8XCH - chains I and K of the 32 polymer chains in the assembly; structure by electron microscopy, 3.40 A resolution.

Chain I:
Protein: Replicase polyprotein 1ab
From: Severe acute respiratory syndrome coronavirus 2
Notes: EC 3.4.19.12, 3.4.22.-, 3.4.22.69, 2.7.7.48, 3.6.4.12, 3.6.4.13, 3.1.13.-, 3.1.-.-, 2.1.1.-
Reference sequence: P0DTD1 (R1AB_SARS2); residues 1-932 here correspond to UniProt positions 4393-5324 (UniProt number = residue number + 4392)
Amino-acid sequence (942 residues; each row starts with the number of its first residue):
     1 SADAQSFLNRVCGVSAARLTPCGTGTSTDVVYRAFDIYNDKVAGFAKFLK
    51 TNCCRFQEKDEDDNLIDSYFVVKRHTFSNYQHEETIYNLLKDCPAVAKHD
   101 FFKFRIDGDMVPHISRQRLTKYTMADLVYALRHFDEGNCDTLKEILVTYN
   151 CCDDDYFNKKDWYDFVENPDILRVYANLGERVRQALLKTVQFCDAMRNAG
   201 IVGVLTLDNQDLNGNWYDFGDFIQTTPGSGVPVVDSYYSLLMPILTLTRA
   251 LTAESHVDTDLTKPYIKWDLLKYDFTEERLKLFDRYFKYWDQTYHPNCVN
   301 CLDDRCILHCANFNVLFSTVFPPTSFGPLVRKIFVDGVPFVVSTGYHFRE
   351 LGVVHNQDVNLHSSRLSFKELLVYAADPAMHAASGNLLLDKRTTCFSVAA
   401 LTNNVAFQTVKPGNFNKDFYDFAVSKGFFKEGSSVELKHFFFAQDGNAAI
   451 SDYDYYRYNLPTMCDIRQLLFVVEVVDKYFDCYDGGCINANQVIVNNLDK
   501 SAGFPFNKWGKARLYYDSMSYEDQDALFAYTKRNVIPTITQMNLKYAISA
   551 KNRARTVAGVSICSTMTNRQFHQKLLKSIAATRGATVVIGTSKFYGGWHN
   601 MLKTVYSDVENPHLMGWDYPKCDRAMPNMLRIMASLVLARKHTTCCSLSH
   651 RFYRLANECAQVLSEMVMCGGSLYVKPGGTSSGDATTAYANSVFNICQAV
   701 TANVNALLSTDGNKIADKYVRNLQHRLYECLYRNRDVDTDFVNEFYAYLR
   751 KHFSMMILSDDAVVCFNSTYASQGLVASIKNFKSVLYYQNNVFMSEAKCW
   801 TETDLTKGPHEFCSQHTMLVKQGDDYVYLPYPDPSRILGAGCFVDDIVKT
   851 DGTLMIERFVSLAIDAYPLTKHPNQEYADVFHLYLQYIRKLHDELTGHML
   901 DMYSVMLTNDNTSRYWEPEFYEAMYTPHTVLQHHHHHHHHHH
Not modelled in the structure: 1-3, 930-942
Differences from the reference sequence: expression tag (933-942)
Metal / ion sites: Mg2+: Asp208, Asn209, Tyr217; Zn2+ site 1: His295, Cys301, Cys306, Cys310; Zn2+ site 2: Cys487, His642, Cys645, Cys646
UniProt features mapped onto this chain:
  - region: Lys545 to Arg555 (Interaction with RMP Remdesivir), Thr582 to Pro620 (RdRp Palm N-ter)
  - active site: Ser759, Asp760, Asp761
  - binding site (Mn(2+)): Asn209, Asp218
  - binding site (Zn(2+)): His295, Cys301, Cys306, Cys310, Cys487, His642, Cys645, Cys646
  - site: Gln932 (Cleavage)

Chain K:
Protein: Non-structural protein 7
From: Severe acute respiratory syndrome coronavirus 2
Reference sequence: P0DTC1 (R1A_SARS2); residues 1-83 here correspond to UniProt positions 3860-3942 (UniProt number = residue number + 3859)
Amino-acid sequence (83 residues; numbered 1 to 83; the number before each row is that of its first residue):
     1 SKMSDVKCTSVVLLSVLQQLRVESSSKLWAQCVQLHNDILLAKDTTEAFE
    51 KMVSLLSVLLSMQGAVDINKLCEEMLDNRATLQ
Not modelled in the structure: 1, 74-83

How chain I and chain K interact:
Contacting residue pairs (24):
  Thr409(I) - Glu23(K)
  Pro412(I) - Leu14(K)  hydrophobic
  Pro412(I) - Ser15(K)
  Gly413(I) - Val11(K)
  Asn414(I) - Ser15(K)
  Phe415(I) - Cys8(K)  hydrophobic
  Phe415(I) - Val12(K)  hydrophobic
  Tyr420(I) - Ser4(K)  hydrogen bond
  Tyr420(I) - Asp5(K)  hydrogen bond
  Phe429(I) - Lys2(K)  hydrogen bond (backbone-side chain)
  Glu431(I) - Lys2(K)
  Phe440(I) - Lys7(K)
  Phe440(I) - Leu40(K)  hydrophobic
  Phe441(I) - His36(K)
  Phe442(I) - Asn37(K)
  Phe442(I) - Leu40(K)  hydrophobic
  Phe442(I) - Leu41(K)  hydrophobic
  Ala443(I) - Leu14(K)  hydrophobic
  Ala443(I) - Val33(K)
  Ala443(I) - Asn37(K)  hydrogen bond (backbone-side chain)
  Gln444(I) - Trp29(K)
  Asp445(I) - Trp29(K)
  Asp445(I) - Val33(K)
  Phe843(I) - Val11(K)  hydrophobic
Also at the interface, not in a pair above, chain I (17 interface residues in all): Lys411, Asn552
Also at the interface, not in a pair above, chain K (18 interface residues in all): Gln18, Ala30

Summary:
17 residues of chain I face 18 of chain K across their interface, with 4 hydrogen bonds. Polar contacts
include Tyr420(I)-Ser4(K), Tyr420(I)-Asp5(K) and Phe429(I)-Lys2(K). From UniProt: 3 active-site residues,
Mn2+-binding residues Asn209(I) and Asp218(I) and 8 Zn2+-binding residues on chain I.
Here chain I is Replicase polyprotein 1ab and chain K is Non-structural protein 7, both from Severe acute
respiratory syndrome coronavirus 2. Entry 8XCH (SARS-CoV-2 Replication-Transcription Complex has a
dimer-of-dimeric architecture (ddRTC) in pre-capping initiation) was determined by electron microscopy (same
publication as 9IMK and 9IMM).
